Entry 8A2Q (electron microscopy, 3.53 A resolution); this record covers chains A and B of the 4 polymer chains in the assembly.

== Chain A ==
Name: FANCD2
From: Gallus gallus
UniProtKB: F1NP22 (F1NP22_CHICK); numbering as in UniProt (aligned over 1-1436)
Sequence (1475 residues; numbered 1 to 1475; the number before each row is that of its first residue):
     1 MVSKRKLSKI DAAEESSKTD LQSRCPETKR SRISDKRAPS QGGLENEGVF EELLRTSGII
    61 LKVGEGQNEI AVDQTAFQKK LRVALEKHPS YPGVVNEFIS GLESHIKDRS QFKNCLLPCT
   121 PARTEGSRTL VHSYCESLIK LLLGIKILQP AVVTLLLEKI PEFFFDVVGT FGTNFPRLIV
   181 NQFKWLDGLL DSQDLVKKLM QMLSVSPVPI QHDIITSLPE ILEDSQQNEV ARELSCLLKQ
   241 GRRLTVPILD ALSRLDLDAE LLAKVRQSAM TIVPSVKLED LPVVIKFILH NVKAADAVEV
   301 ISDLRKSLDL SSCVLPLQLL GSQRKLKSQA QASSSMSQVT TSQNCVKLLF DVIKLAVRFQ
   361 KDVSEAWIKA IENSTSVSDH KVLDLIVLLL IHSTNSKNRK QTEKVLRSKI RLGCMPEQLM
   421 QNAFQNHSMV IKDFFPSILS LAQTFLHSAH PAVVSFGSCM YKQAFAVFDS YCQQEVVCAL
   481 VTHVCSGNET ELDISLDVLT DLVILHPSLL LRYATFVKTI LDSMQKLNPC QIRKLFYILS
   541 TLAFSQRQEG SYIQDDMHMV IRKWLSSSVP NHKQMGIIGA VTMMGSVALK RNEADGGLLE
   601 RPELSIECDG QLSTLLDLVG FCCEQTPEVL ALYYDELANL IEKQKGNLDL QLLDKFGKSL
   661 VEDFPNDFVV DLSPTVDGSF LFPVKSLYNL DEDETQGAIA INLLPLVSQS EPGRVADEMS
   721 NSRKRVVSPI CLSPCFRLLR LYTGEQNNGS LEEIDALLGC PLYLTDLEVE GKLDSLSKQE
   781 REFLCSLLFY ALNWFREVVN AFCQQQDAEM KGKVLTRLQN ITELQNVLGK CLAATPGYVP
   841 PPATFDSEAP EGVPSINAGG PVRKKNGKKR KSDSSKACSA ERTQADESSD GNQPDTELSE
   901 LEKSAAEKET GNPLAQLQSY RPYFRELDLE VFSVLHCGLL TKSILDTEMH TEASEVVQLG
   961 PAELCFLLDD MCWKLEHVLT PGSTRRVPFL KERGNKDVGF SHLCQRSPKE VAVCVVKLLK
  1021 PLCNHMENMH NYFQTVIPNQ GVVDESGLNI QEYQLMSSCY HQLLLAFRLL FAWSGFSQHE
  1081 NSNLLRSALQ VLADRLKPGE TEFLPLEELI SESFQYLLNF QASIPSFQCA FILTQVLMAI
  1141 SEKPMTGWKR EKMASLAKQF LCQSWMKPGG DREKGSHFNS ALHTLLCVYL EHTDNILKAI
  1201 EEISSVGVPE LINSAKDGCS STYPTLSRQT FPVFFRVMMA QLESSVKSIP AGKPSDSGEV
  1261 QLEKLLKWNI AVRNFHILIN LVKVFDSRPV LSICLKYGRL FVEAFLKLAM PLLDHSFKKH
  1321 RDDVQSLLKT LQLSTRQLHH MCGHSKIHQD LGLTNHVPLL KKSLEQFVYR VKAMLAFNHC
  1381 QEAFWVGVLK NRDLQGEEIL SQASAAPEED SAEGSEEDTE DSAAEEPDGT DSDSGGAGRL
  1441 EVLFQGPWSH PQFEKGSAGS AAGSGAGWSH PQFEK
Disordered / not traced: 1-47, 117-137, 164-173, 313-348, 395-398, 590-606, 709-726, 844-916, 937-958, 981-999, 1037-1048, 1399-1475
Differences from the reference sequence: expression tag (1437-1475)
What the authors report for this chain:
  - post-translational modification sites: K563
  - conformationally variable residues: K563

== Chain B ==
Name: Fanconi anemia complementation group I
From: Gallus gallus
UniProtKB: B0I564 (B0I564_CHICK); the author numbering skips numbers that UniProt does not, so the offset changes along the chain: 1-684 = UniProt 1-684; 686-1339 = UniProt 685-1338
Sequence (1344 residues; row label = number of the first residue in the row; note: 1 number in that range is skipped by the numbering (no residue carries it; nothing is unmodelled there)):
     1 MAQRILQLAA EGSPERLQEA LQGLTEGELG DMVTRQALRG RETAALLKGI FKGSPCSQQS
    61 GVLRRLQVYK HCVSLVESGD LHVGKVSEII GLLMLEARQL PGHALAELAT LFVEVIKRGS
   121 LSNGKSLELF STVLTALSNS KESLAYGKGE LNGEEFKKQL INTLCSSKWD PQCVIHLANM
   181 FRDIPLSGEE LQFVVEKVLR MFSKLDLQEI PPLVYQLLLL SAKGSKKTVL EGIISFFNQL
   241 DKRQKEEQRV PQSADLEVAT VPLDQLRHVE GTVILHIVSA INLDQDIGEE LIKHLKTEQQ
   301 KDPGKALCPF SVSLLLSTAV KHRLQEQIFD FLKTSITRSC KDLQILQASK FLQDLCPQQY
   361 DVTAVILEVV KNSAFGWDHV TQGLVDLGFS LMESYEPKKS FGGKAAETNL GLSKMPAQQA
   421 CKLGASILLE TFKVHEPIRS DILEQVLNRV LTKAASPVSH FIDLLSNIVV SAPLVLQNSS
   481 SRVTETFDNL SFLPIDTVQG LLRAVQPLLK VSMSVRDSLI LVLQKAIFSR QLDARKAAVA
   541 GFLLLLRNFK ILGSLTSDQC DQAIGADQVQ ADVHACYNSA ANEAFCLEIL GSLRRCLSQQ
   601 ADVRLMLYEG FYDVLRRNSQ LASSIMETLL SQIKQYYLPQ QDLLPPLKLE GCIMAQGDQI
   661 FLQEPLAHLL CCIQHCLAWY KSTV
   686 HLCKGAEDEE EEEDVGFEQN FEEMLESVTR RMIKSELEDF ELDKSADFSP SSGVGVKNNI
   746 YAIQVMGICE VLIEYNFKIG NFSKNKFEDV LGLFTCYNKL SEILKEKAGK NKSTLGNRIA
   806 RSFLSMGFVS TLLTALFRDN AQSHEESLAV LRSSTEFMRY AVSVALQKVQ QLEEMGQTDG
   866 PDGQNPEKMF QNLCKITRVL LWRYTSIPTA VEESGKKKGK SISLLCLEGL LRIFNTMQQL
   926 YAARIPQFLQ ALDITDGDAE EADINVTEKA AFQIRQFQRS LVNQLSSAED DFNSKETQLL
   986 ITILSTLSKL LDPGSQQFLQ FLTWTVKICK ENALEDLSCC KGLLTLLFSL HVLYKSPVSL
  1046 LRELAQDIHA CLGDIDQDVE IESRSHFAIV NVKTAAPTVC LLVLGQADKV LEEVDWLIKR
  1106 LTILGSDTSE DSTQASNQTQ ALEKGVILQL GTLLTVFHEL VQTALPAGSC VDSLLRSLSK
  1166 TYAILTSLIK HYIQACRSTS NTVPGRLEKL VKLSGSHLTP QCYSFITYVQ NIHSESLSFA
  1226 EEKKKKKKED ETAVVSTVMA KVLRDTKPIP NLIFAIEQYE KFLIHLSKKS KVNLMQYMKL
  1286 STSRDFRINA SMLDSVLQEQ NTEDAENEPD NNQSGTAEQP DENQEPQKKR RRKKHHHHHH
Disordered / not traced: 1-29, 56-59, 138-155, 203-207, 247-262, 397-414, 554-581, 655-659, 686-700, 790-805, 893-905, 939-948, 1108-1121, 1181-1187, 1226-1241, 1300-1345
Differences from the reference sequence: engineered mutation D558 (Ser in B0I564), D561 (Ser in B0I564), D567 (Thr in B0I564); expression tag (1340-1345)
Swiss-Prot annotation at these positions:
  - cross-link: K525 (Glycyl lysine isopeptide (Lys-Gly) (interchain with G-Cter in ubiquitin))
What the authors report for this chain:
  - post-translational modification sites: K525
  - conformationally variable residues: K525

== How chain A and chain B interact ==
Residue-residue contacts (42):
  R358(A) - T452(B)
  F359(A) - F492(B)  hydrophobic
  D1314(A) - M1244(B)
  R1321(A) - L1298(B)
  Q1325(A) - I1293(B)
  Q1332(A) - F1291(B)  hydrogen bond (side chain-backbone)
  H1339(A) - S1288(B)  hydrogen bond
  K1346(A) - E1262(B)  salt bridge
  K1346(A) - S1286(B)
  I1347(A) - L1285(B)  hydrophobic
  Q1349(A) - K1273(B)
  L1351(A) - H1270(B)
  L1351(A) - K1273(B)
  T1354(A) - K1266(B)
  N1355(A) - K1266(B)
  N1355(A) - H1270(B)
  V1357(A) - E1262(B)
  P1358(A) - F1259(B)  hydrophobic
  P1358(A) - E1262(B)
  K1361(A) - E1262(B)
  K1362(A) - P1255(B)
  K1362(A) - N1256(B)
  E1365(A) - R1289(B)  salt bridge
  Q1366(A) - P1255(B)
  F1367(A) - F1291(B)  hydrophobic
  V1368(A) - F1291(B)  hydrophobic
  Y1369(A) - Q1215(B)  hydrogen bond
  Y1369(A) - T1251(B)
  Y1369(A) - I1254(B)
  V1371(A) - F1291(B)  hydrophobic
  A1373(A) - M1244(B)
  L1375(A) - I1293(B)  hydrophobic
  F1377(A) - M1244(B)  hydrophobic
  A1383(A) - N1294(B)
  W1385(A) - F1291(B)
  W1385(A) - R1292(B)  hydrogen bond (backbone-backbone)
  V1386(A) - D1290(B)
  G1387(A) - R1289(B)
  G1387(A) - D1290(B)  hydrogen bond (backbone-backbone)
  V1388(A) - S1288(B)
  L1389(A) - S1288(B)  hydrogen bond (backbone-backbone)
  N1391(A) - S1286(B)  hydrogen bond (side chain-backbone)
Other interface residues (no listed pair), chain A (38 interface residues in all): F1317, L1359, K1372, A1376, F1384
Other interface residues (no listed pair), chain B (32 interface residues in all): I1211, V1243, V1247, I1258, Q1263, E1265, I1269, S1272, M1280

== In short ==
Chain A and chain B form an interface of 38 and 32 residues respectively; the contacts include 7 hydrogen
bonds and 2 salt bridges. Polar contacts include K1346(A)-E1262(B), E1365(A)-R1289(B) and Q1332(A)-F1291(B).
The paper reports modification sites K563(A) and K525(B); conformational variability at K563(A) and K525(B).
Here chain A is FANCD2 and chain B is Fanconi anemia complementation group I, both from Gallus gallus. Entry
8A2Q (Structure of the DNA-bound FANCD2-FANCI complex containing phosphomimetic FANCI) was determined by
electron microscopy.
